6C6L - chains M and A of the 15 polymer chains in the assembly; structure by electron microscopy, 3.50 A resolution.

# Chain M
Protein: V-type proton ATPase subunit e
Organism: Saccharomyces cerevisiae (strain ATCC 204508 / S288c)
UniProtKB: Q3E7B6 (VA0E_YEAST); residue numbers follow UniProt; this construct covers 1-73
Amino-acid sequence (73 residues; row label = number of the first residue in the row):
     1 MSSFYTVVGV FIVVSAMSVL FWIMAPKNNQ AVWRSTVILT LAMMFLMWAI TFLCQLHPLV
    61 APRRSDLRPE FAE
Not modelled in the structure: 70-73

# Chain A
Protein: V-type proton ATPase subunit a, vacuolar isoform
Organism: Saccharomyces cerevisiae (strain ATCC 204508 / S288c)
Notes: engineered mutation(s): C-terminal calmodulin binding peptide
UniProtKB: P32563 (VPH1_YEAST); residues 1-840 here = UniProt positions 1-840
Amino-acid sequence (840 residues; row label = number of the first residue in the row):
     1 MAEKEEAIFR SAEMALVQFY IPQEISRDSA YTLGQLGLVQ FRDLNSKVRA FQRTFVNEIR
    61 RLDNVERQYR YFYSLLKKHD IKLYEGDTDK YLDGSGELYV PPSGSVIDDY VRNASYLEER
   121 LIQMEDATDQ IEVQKNDLEQ YRFILQSGDE FFLKGDNTDS TSYMDEDMID ANGENIAAAI
   181 GASVNYVTGV IARDKVATLE QILWRVLRGN LFFKTVEIEQ PVYDVKTREY KHKNAFIVFS
   241 HGDLIIKRIR KIAESLDANL YDVDSSNEGR SQQLAKVNKN LSDLYTVLKT TSTTLESELY
   301 AIAKELDSWF QDVTREKAIF EILNKSNYDT NRKILIAEGW IPRDELATLQ ARLGEMIARL
   361 GIDVPSIIQV LDTNHTPPTF HRTNKFTAGF QSICDCYGIA QYREINAGLP TIVTFPFMFA
   421 IMFGDMGHGF LMTLAALSLV LNEKKINKMK RGEIFDMAFT GRYIILLMGV FSMYTGFLYN
   481 DIFSKTMTIF KSGWKWPDHW KKGESITATS VGTYPIGLDW AWHGTENALL FSNSYKMKLS
   541 ILMGFIHMTY SYFFSLANHL YFNSMIDIIG NFIPGLLFMQ GIFGYLSVCI VYKWAVDWVK
   601 DGKPAPGLLN MLINMFLSPG TIDDELYPHQ AKVQVFLLLM ALVCIPWLLL VKPLHFKFTH
   661 KKKSHEPLPS TEADASSEDL EAQQLISAMD ADDAEEEEVG SGSHGEDFGD IMIHQVIHTI
   721 EFCLNCVSHT ASYLRLWALS LAHAQLSSVL WTMTIQIAFG FRGFVGVFMT VALFAMWFAL
   781 TCAVLVLMEG TSAMLHSLRL HWVESMSKFF VGEGLPYEPF AFEYKDMEVA VASASSSASS
Not modelled in the structure: 1-2, 153-183, 657-705, 829-840
Curated features (UniProtKB/Swiss-Prot):
  - modified residue: Ala2 (N-acetylalanine)
From the paper describing this entry:
  - contacts within the chain: Thr414-His801, Glu443-Arg462 (salt bridge), Lys536-Ser740 (hydrogen bond)
  - catalytic residues: Asp425, Asp481, Glu721, His743, Glu789 (proposed by the authors, not directly observed)
  - mutagenesis - S792A, H796F: decreased catalytic activity (citing earlier work)

# Interface between chain M and chain A
Residue-residue contacts (66; chain M residue first):
  Ser2(M) - Thr513(A)  hydrogen bond
  Phe4(M) - Ala595(A)  hydrophobic
  Asn29(M) - Asn384(A)  hydrogen bond
  Ala31(M) - Glu6(A)
  Ala31(M) - Leu409(A)
  Val32(M) - Thr387(A)
  Ser35(M) - Leu409(A)
  Thr36(M) - Ile412(A)
  Thr36(M) - Val413(A)
  Leu39(M) - Val413(A)  hydrophobic
  Leu39(M) - Tyr550(A)
  Thr40(M) - Val413(A)
  Thr40(M) - Phe471(A)
  Met43(M) - Phe417(A)
  Met44(M) - Tyr474(A)  hydrogen bond (backbone-side chain)
  Leu46(M) - Met543(A)  hydrophobic
  Met47(M) - Phe417(A)  hydrophobic
  Met47(M) - Ile421(A)  hydrophobic
  Met47(M) - Thr475(A)
  Met47(M) - Leu478(A)  hydrophobic
  Trp48(M) - Tyr474(A)
  Trp48(M) - Pro515(A)  hydrogen bond (side chain-backbone)
  Trp48(M) - Ile516(A)
  Ile50(M) - Tyr535(A)
  Ile50(M) - Leu539(A)  hydrophobic
  Ile50(M) - Leu542(A)  hydrophobic
  Ile50(M) - Trp594(A)
  Thr51(M) - Leu478(A)
  Thr51(M) - Gly517(A)
  Thr51(M) - Leu518(A)
  Thr51(M) - Tyr535(A)  hydrogen bond
  Leu53(M) - Phe531(A)  hydrophobic
  Leu53(M) - Tyr535(A)  hydrophobic
  Leu53(M) - Trp594(A)
  Cys54(M) - Thr513(A)
  Cys54(M) - Trp594(A)
  Gln55(M) - Asp597(A)
  Leu56(M) - Trp494(A)  hydrophobic
  Leu56(M) - Phe531(A)  hydrophobic
  His57(M) - Lys593(A)
  Leu59(M) - Trp522(A)
  Val60(M) - Trp494(A)  hydrophobic
  Val60(M) - Trp496(A)  hydrophobic
  Val60(M) - Ala508(A)
  Val60(M) - Trp522(A)  hydrophobic
  Ala61(M) - Trp522(A)
  Ala61(M) - Thr525(A)  hydrogen bond (backbone-side chain)
  Ala61(M) - Asn527(A)
  Ala61(M) - Ala528(A)
  Pro62(M) - Ile506(A)
  Pro62(M) - Thr525(A)
  Pro62(M) - Asn527(A)
  Arg63(M) - Trp496(A)
  Arg63(M) - Glu504(A)
  Arg63(M) - Ile506(A)  hydrogen bond (backbone-backbone)
  Arg63(M) - Ala521(A)
  Arg63(M) - Gly524(A)
  Arg63(M) - Thr525(A)
  Arg64(M) - Gly503(A)
  Arg64(M) - Glu504(A)  hydrogen bond (side chain-backbone)
  Arg64(M) - Ser505(A)
  Arg64(M) - Ile506(A)
  Asp66(M) - Trp500(A)  hydrogen bond (backbone-side chain)
  Arg68(M) - His499(A)  hydrogen bond
  Arg68(M) - Trp500(A)  hydrogen bond (side chain-backbone)
  Pro69(M) - Trp500(A)
Other interface residues (no listed pair), chain M (32 interface residues in all): Phe52, Pro58
Other interface residues (no listed pair), chain A (50 interface residues in all): Ile8, Asp498, Lys501, Lys502, Thr507, Tyr514, His523, Val596

# In short
Chain M and chain A form an interface of 32 and 50 residues respectively, with 11 hydrogen bonds. Among the
polar pairs are Ser2(M)-Thr513(A), Asn29(M)-Asn384(A) and Met44(M)-Tyr474(A). From the paper: catalytic
residues Asp425(A), Asp481(A) and Glu721(A) among others; S792A and H796F of chain A reduce catalytic
activity.
Chain M is V-type proton ATPase subunit e and chain A is V-type proton ATPase subunit a, vacuolar isoform,
both from Saccharomyces cerevisiae (strain ATCC 204508 / S288c); the structure, Yeast Vacuolar ATPase Vo in
lipid nanodisc, was determined by electron microscopy.
